1FLC - chains C and D of the 6 polymer chains in the assembly; structure by X-ray diffraction, 3.20 A resolution.

[Chain C]
Name: Haemagglutinin-esterase-fusion glycoprotein
Source organism: Influenza C virus (C/Johannesburg/1/66)
Notes: fragment: hef1
UniProt: P07975 (HEMA_INCJH); residues 1-432 here correspond to UniProt positions 15-446 (UniProt number = residue number + 14)
Chain sequence (432 residues; numbered 1 to 432; the number before each row is that of its first residue):
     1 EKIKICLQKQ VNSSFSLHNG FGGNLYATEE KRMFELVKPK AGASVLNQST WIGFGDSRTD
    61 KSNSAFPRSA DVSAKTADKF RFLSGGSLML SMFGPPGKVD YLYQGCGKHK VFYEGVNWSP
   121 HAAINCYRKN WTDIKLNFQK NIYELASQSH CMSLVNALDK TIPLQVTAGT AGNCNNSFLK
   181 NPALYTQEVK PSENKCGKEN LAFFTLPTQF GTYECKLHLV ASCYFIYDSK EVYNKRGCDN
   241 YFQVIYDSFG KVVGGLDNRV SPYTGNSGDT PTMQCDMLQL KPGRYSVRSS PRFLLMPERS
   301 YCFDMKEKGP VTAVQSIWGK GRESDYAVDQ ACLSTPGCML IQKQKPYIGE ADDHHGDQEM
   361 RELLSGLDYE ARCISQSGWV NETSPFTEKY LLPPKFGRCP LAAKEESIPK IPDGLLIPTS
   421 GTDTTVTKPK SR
Unresolved in the structure: 428-432
Disulfides: Cys106-Cys151, Cys126-Cys174, Cys196-Cys238, Cys215-Cys302, Cys223-Cys275, Cys332-Cys338, Cys373-Cys399
Covalently attached groups: N-acetylglucosamine (NAG) linked to Asn12, Asn47, Asn381; glycan linked to Asn130
Swiss-Prot annotation at these positions:
  - region: Glu1 to Tyr26 (Fusion domain-1)
  - active site: Ser57 (Nucleophile), Asp352 (Charge relay system), His355 (Charge relay system)
  - glycosylation (N-linked (GlcNAc...) asparagine): Asn12, Asn47, Asn130, Asn175, Asn381

[Chain D]
Name: Haemagglutinin-esterase-fusion glycoprotein
Source organism: Influenza C virus (C/Johannesburg/1/66)
Notes: fragment: hef2
Chain sequence (175 residues; row label = number of the first residue in the row):
     1 IFGIDDLIIG VLFVAIVETG IGGYLLGSRK ESGGGVTKES AEKGFEKIGN DIQILKSSIN
    61 IAIEKLNDRI SHDEQAIRDL TLEIENARSE ALLGELGIIR ALLVGNISIG LQESLWELAS
   121 EITNRAGDLA VEVSPGCWII DNNICDQSCQ NFIFKFNETA PVPTIPPLDT KIDLQ
Unresolved in the structure: 1-3, 166-175
Disulfides: Cys145-Cys149
Covalently attached groups: glycan linked to Asn106

[Interface between chain C and chain D]
Pairs across the interface - 171 pairs, chain C then chain D:
  Glu1(C) - Lys30(D)  salt bridge
  Glu1(C) - Asp141(D)  hydrogen bond (backbone-side chain)
  Glu1(C) - Asn142(D)  hydrogen bond (backbone-side chain)
  Glu1(C) - Asn143(D)  hydrogen bond (backbone-side chain)
  Lys2(C) - Lys30(D)
  Lys2(C) - Glu31(D)
  Lys2(C) - Ile140(D)  hydrogen bond (backbone-backbone)
  Lys2(C) - Asp141(D)
  Lys2(C) - Asn142(D)
  Ile3(C) - Arg29(D)
  Ile3(C) - Ile139(D)
  Ile3(C) - Ile140(D)  hydrogen bond (backbone-backbone)
  Ile3(C) - Gln150(D)
  Lys4(C) - Ile8(D)
  Lys4(C) - Gly27(D)
  Lys4(C) - Ser28(D)
  Lys4(C) - Arg29(D)
  Lys4(C) - Trp138(D)
  Lys4(C) - Ile139(D)
  Ile5(C) - Leu26(D)  hydrophobic
  Ile5(C) - Gly136(D)
  Ile5(C) - Cys137(D)
  Ile5(C) - Trp138(D)  hydrogen bond (backbone-side chain)
  Ile5(C) - Phe154(D)  hydrophobic
  Cys6(C) - Ile8(D)
  Cys6(C) - Leu25(D)
  Cys6(C) - Leu26(D)
  Cys6(C) - Gly27(D)  hydrogen bond (backbone-backbone)
  Cys6(C) - Gly136(D)
  Cys6(C) - Cys137(D)  disulfide
  Cys6(C) - Trp138(D)
  Leu7(C) - Val11(D)
  Leu7(C) - Leu25(D)
  Leu7(C) - Leu118(D)  hydrophobic
  Leu7(C) - Ile122(D)  hydrophobic
  Leu7(C) - Gly136(D)  hydrogen bond (backbone-backbone)
  Gln8(C) - Leu7(D)
  Gln8(C) - Ile8(D)  hydrogen bond (side chain-backbone)
  Gln8(C) - Ile9(D)  hydrogen bond (side chain-backbone)
  Gln8(C) - Gly23(D)
  Gln8(C) - Tyr24(D)
  Gln8(C) - Leu25(D)  hydrogen bond (backbone-backbone)
  Gln8(C) - Lys38(D)
  Lys9(C) - Val11(D)  hydrogen bond (side chain-backbone)
  Lys9(C) - Phe13(D)
  Lys9(C) - Val14(D)
  Lys9(C) - Ala15(D)  hydrogen bond (backbone-backbone)
  Lys9(C) - Gly23(D)
  Lys9(C) - Tyr24(D)
  Lys9(C) - Gln112(D)  hydrogen bond
  Lys9(C) - Leu115(D)
  Gln10(C) - Ala15(D)
  Gln10(C) - Val17(D)
  Gln10(C) - Ile21(D)
  Gln10(C) - Gly22(D)
  Gln10(C) - Gly23(D)  hydrogen bond (backbone-backbone)
  Gln10(C) - Leu25(D)
  Gln10(C) - Lys38(D)
  Val11(C) - Ala15(D)  hydrogen bond (backbone-backbone)
  Val11(C) - Ile16(D)
  Val11(C) - Val17(D)  hydrogen bond (backbone-backbone)
  Asn12(C) - Val17(D)
  Asn12(C) - Gly20(D)
  Asn12(C) - Ile21(D)
  Ser13(C) - Glu18(D)  hydrogen bond (side chain-backbone)
  His18(C) - Val104(D)
  Asn19(C) - Arg100(D)  hydrogen bond (backbone-side chain)
  Asn19(C) - Val104(D)
  Gly20(C) - Ala101(D)
  Gly20(C) - Val104(D)
  Gly20(C) - Gly105(D)
  Phe21(C) - Ala101(D)  hydrogen bond (backbone-backbone)
  Phe21(C) - Leu102(D)  hydrophobic
  Phe21(C) - Gly105(D)
  Gly22(C) - Gly105(D)
  Gly22(C) - Ile109(D)
  Gly23(C) - Val104(D)
  Gly23(C) - Gly105(D)
  Gly23(C) - Ser108(D)
  Asn24(C) - Ser108(D)  hydrogen bond (backbone-side chain)
  Leu25(C) - Ile107(D)  hydrophobic
  Leu25(C) - Ser108(D)
  Met33(C) - Ile63(D)
  Met33(C) - Leu66(D)  hydrophobic
  Met33(C) - Leu96(D)
  Met33(C) - Arg100(D)
  Phe34(C) - Leu66(D)  hydrophobic
  Phe34(C) - Leu96(D)  hydrophobic
  Cys332(C) - Arg78(D)  hydrogen bond (backbone-side chain)
  Leu333(C) - Arg78(D)
  Thr335(C) - Arg78(D)  hydrogen bond (backbone-side chain)
  Pro336(C) - Ala76(D)
  Pro336(C) - Ile77(D)  hydrophobic
  Gly337(C) - Ala76(D)  hydrogen bond (backbone-backbone)
  Cys338(C) - Arg78(D)  hydrogen bond (backbone-side chain)
  Arg372(C) - Asp68(D)  salt bridge
  Arg372(C) - Ile70(D)
  Gln376(C) - Arg78(D)
  Thr383(C) - Asp68(D)
  Pro385(C) - Ile70(D)  hydrophobic
  Phe386(C) - Ser89(D)
  Phe386(C) - Leu92(D)  hydrophobic
  Phe386(C) - Leu93(D)  hydrophobic
  Phe386(C) - Leu96(D)  hydrophobic
  Tyr390(C) - Leu80(D)
  Tyr390(C) - Thr81(D)  hydrogen bond (side chain-backbone)
  Tyr390(C) - Leu82(D)  hydrophobic
  Tyr390(C) - Glu85(D)
  Pro393(C) - Gln75(D)
  Pro393(C) - Ile77(D)
  Pro393(C) - Arg78(D)
  Pro393(C) - Leu80(D)  hydrophobic
  Pro394(C) - Gln75(D)
  Pro394(C) - Ala76(D)
  Pro394(C) - Arg78(D)
  Lys395(C) - Gln75(D)  hydrogen bond (backbone-backbone)
  Lys395(C) - Glu85(D)  salt bridge
  Phe396(C) - Asp73(D)
  Phe396(C) - Glu74(D)
  Phe396(C) - Gln75(D)
  Phe396(C) - Ala76(D)  hydrophobic
  Gly397(C) - Ser71(D)
  Gly397(C) - His72(D)
  Gly397(C) - Asp73(D)  hydrogen bond (backbone-backbone)
  Arg398(C) - Asp68(D)  salt bridge
  Arg398(C) - Ile70(D)  hydrogen bond (side chain-backbone)
  Arg398(C) - Ser71(D)
  Arg398(C) - His72(D)
  Cys399(C) - Ile70(D)
  Pro400(C) - Glu85(D)
  Leu401(C) - Ile70(D)  hydrophobic
  Leu401(C) - Glu85(D)
  Leu401(C) - Arg88(D)
  Leu401(C) - Ser89(D)
  Ala402(C) - Glu85(D)
  Ala402(C) - Ser89(D)  hydrogen bond (backbone-side chain)
  Ser407(C) - Leu93(D)
  Pro409(C) - Leu93(D)
  Lys410(C) - Arg100(D)
  Ile411(C) - Ile59(D)  hydrophobic
  Ile411(C) - Ile63(D)  hydrophobic
  Ile411(C) - Arg100(D)
  Pro412(C) - Val104(D)  hydrophobic
  Asp413(C) - Lys56(D)
  Gly414(C) - Lys56(D)  hydrogen bond (backbone-side chain)
  Leu416(C) - Tyr24(D)  hydrogen bond (backbone-side chain)
  Leu416(C) - Ile52(D)
  Leu416(C) - Lys56(D)
  Leu416(C) - Leu111(D)
  Ile417(C) - Tyr24(D)
  Ile417(C) - Leu111(D)  hydrophobic
  Pro418(C) - Tyr24(D)
  Pro418(C) - Ser108(D)
  Pro418(C) - Leu111(D)
  Pro418(C) - Gln112(D)
  Thr419(C) - Ser108(D)  hydrogen bond (backbone-side chain)
  Ser420(C) - Leu12(D)
  Ser420(C) - Gln112(D)
  Asp423(C) - Phe13(D)
  Thr424(C) - Leu12(D)  hydrogen bond (side chain-backbone)
  Thr424(C) - Phe13(D)
  Thr424(C) - Val14(D)  hydrogen bond (backbone-backbone)
  Thr425(C) - Val14(D)
  Thr425(C) - Ile16(D)
  Val426(C) - Ile4(D)  hydrophobic
  Val426(C) - Phe13(D)  hydrophobic
  Val426(C) - Val14(D)  hydrogen bond (backbone-backbone)
  Val426(C) - Ala15(D)
  Val426(C) - Ile16(D)  hydrogen bond (backbone-backbone)
  Thr427(C) - Ile4(D)
  Thr427(C) - Ile16(D)
Other interface residues (no listed pair), chain C (68 interface residues in all): Met339, Leu340, Leu391, Ala403, Ile408, Leu415
Other interface residues (no listed pair), chain D (77 interface residues in all): Gly10, Phe45, Asp79, Ile98, Ile99
Disulfides between the chains: Cys6(C)-Cys137(D)

[Overview]
The interface between chain C and chain D involves 68 residues on one side and 77 on the other; the contacts
include 1 disulfide bond, 37 hydrogen bonds and 4 salt bridges. Among the polar pairs are Glu1(C)-Lys30(D),
Arg372(C)-Asp68(D) and Lys395(C)-Glu85(D).
Chain C is Haemagglutinin-esterase-fusion glycoprotein and chain D is Haemagglutinin-esterase-fusion
glycoprotein, both from Influenza C virus (C/Johannesburg/1/66); the structure, X-ray structure of the
haemagglutinin-esterase-fusion glycoprotein of influenza C virus, was determined by X-ray diffraction.
